Entry 9CUS (electron microscopy, 3.10 A resolution); this record covers chains C and D.

== Chain C ==
Protein: Probable multidrug resistance ABC transporter ATP-binding/permease protein YheI
Organism: Bacillus subtilis subsp. subtilis str. 168
Notes: EC 7.6.2.-
UniProt: O07550 (YHEI_BACSU); residues 2-585 here = UniProt positions 2-585
Chain sequence (607 residues; numbered -21 to 585; the number before each row is that of its first residue; numbers below 1 keep their minus sign (Met-21 is residue -21)):
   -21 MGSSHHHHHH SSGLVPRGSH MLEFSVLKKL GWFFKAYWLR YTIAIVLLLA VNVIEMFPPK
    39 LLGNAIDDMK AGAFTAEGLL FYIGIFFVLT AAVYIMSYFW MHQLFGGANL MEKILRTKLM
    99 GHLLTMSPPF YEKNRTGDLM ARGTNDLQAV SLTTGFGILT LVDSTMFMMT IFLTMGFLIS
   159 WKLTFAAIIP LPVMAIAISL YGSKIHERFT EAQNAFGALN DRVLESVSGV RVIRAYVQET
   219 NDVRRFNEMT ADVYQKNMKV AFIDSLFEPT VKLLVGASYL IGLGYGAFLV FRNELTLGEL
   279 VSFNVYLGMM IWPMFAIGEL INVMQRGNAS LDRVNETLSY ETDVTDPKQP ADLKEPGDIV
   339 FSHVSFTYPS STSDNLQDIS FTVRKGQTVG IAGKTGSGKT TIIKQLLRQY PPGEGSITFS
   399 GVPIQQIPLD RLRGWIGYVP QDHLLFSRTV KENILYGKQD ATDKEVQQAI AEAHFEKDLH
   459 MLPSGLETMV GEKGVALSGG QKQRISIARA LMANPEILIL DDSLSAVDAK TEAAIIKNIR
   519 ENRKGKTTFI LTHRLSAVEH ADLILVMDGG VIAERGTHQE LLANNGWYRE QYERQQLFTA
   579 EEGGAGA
Not modelled in the structure: -21 to 1, 577-585
Sequence notes: expression tag (-21 to 1)
Metal / ion sites: Mg2+: Thr378, Gln419 (together with ATP)
Small-molecule neighbours:
  - ADP orthovanadate (AOV): Met459, Leu460, Val473, Ala474, Leu475, Ser476, Gly477, Gly478, Gln479, Ala504
  - ATP (adenosine-5'-triphosphate): Glu110, Tyr346, Ser348, Ser349, Asn353, Lys372, Thr373, Gly374, Ser375, Gly376, Lys377, Thr378, Thr379, Tyr388, Gln419, His531
  - hoechst 33342 (HT1; 2'-(4-ethoxyphenyl)-5-(4-methyl-1-piperazinyl)-2,5'-bi-benzimidazole): Val29, Asn30, Glu33, Met34, Pro37, Asp141, Phe145, Ser280, Val283, Tyr284
Curated features (UniProtKB/Swiss-Prot):
  - binding site (ATP): Gly371 to Thr378
From the paper describing this entry:
  - binding site for hoechst 33342: Met34, Asp141, Val283, Tyr284, Met287
  - mutagenesis - D141A: decreased binding to hoechst 33342 (from molecular simulation)

== Chain D ==
Protein: Probable multidrug resistance ABC transporter ATP-binding/permease protein YheH
Organism: Bacillus subtilis subsp. subtilis str. 168
Notes: EC 7.6.2.-
UniProt: O07549 (YHEH_BACSU); numbering as in UniProt (aligned over 1-673)
Chain sequence (681 residues; numbered 1 to 681; the number before each row is that of its first residue):
     1 MKIGKTLWRY ALLYRKLLIT AVLLLTVAVG AELTGPFIGK KMIDDHILGI EKTWYEAAEK
    61 DKNAVQFHGV SYVREDRLQE PVSKAKEAHI YQVGMAFYFV DQAVSFDGNR TVSDGKLTIT
   121 NGDKSRAYAA EKLTKQELFQ FYQPEIKGMV LLICLYGGLL VFSVFFQYGQ HYLLQMSANR
   181 IIQKMRQDVF SHIQKMPIRY FDNLPAGKVV ARITNDTEAI RDLYVTVLST FVTSGIYMFG
   241 IFTALFLLDV KLAFVCLAIV PIIWLWSVIY RRYASYYNQK IRSINSDINA KMNESIQGMT
   301 IIQAFRHQKE TMREFEELNE SHFYFQNRML NLNSLMSHNL VNVIRNLAFV CLIWHFGGAS
   361 LNAAGIVSIG VLYAFVDYLN RLFQPITGIV NQFSKLELAR VSAGRVFELL EEKNTEEAGE
   421 PAKERALGRV EFRDVSFAYQ EGEEVLKHIS FTAQKGETVA LVGHTGSGKS SILNLLFRFY
   481 DAQKGDVLID GKSIYNMSRQ ELRSHMGIVL QDPYLFSGTI GSNVSLDDER MTEEEIKNAL
   541 RQVGAEPLLK KLPKGINEPV IEKGSTLSSG ERQLISFARA LAFDPAILIL DEATAHIDTE
   601 TEAVIQKALD VVKQGRTTFV IAHRLSTIRN ADQILVLDKG EIVERGNHEE LMALEGQYYQ
   661 MYELQKGQKH SIALEHHHHH H
Not modelled in the structure: 670-681
Sequence notes: expression tag (674-681)
Metal / ion sites: Mg2+: Ser470, Gln511 (together with ADP orthovanadate)
Small-molecule neighbours:
  - ADP orthovanadate (AOV): Asp202, Tyr439, Val445, His464, Thr465, Gly466, Ser467, Gly468, Lys469, Ser470, Ser471, Tyr480, Gln511, Glu592, His623
  - ATP (adenosine-5'-triphosphate): Lys551, Ser565, Thr566, Leu567, Ser568, Ser569, Gly570, Glu571, His596
  - hoechst 33342 (HT1; 2'-(4-ethoxyphenyl)-5-(4-methyl-1-piperazinyl)-2,5'-bi-benzimidazole): His338, Asp377, Arg381, Gln384, Thr387
Curated features (UniProtKB/Swiss-Prot):
  - binding site (ATP): Gly463 to Ser470
From the paper describing this entry:
  - binding site for hoechst 33342: His338, Asp377, Gln384
  - conformationally variable residues (loop rearrangement): Gln92 to Ala96, Ala103 to Phe106, Thr111 to Lys116, Thr120 to Lys124

== How chain C and chain D interact ==
Pairs across the interface - 269 pairs, chain C then chain D:
  Glu33(C) - Asn342(D)
  Glu33(C) - Arg345(D)  salt bridge
  Leu40(C) - Phe349(D)  hydrophobic
  Leu40(C) - Ile353(D)  hydrophobic
  Ile44(C) - Val376(D)  hydrophobic
  Met47(C) - Ser360(D)
  Met47(C) - Ile366(D)
  Lys48(C) - Ile366(D)
  Lys48(C) - Ile369(D)
  Lys48(C) - Tyr373(D)
  Phe52(C) - Gly357(D)
  Leu57(C) - Ile353(D)  hydrophobic
  Leu57(C) - Trp354(D)  hydrophobic
  Phe64(C) - Phe349(D)  hydrophobic
  Phe64(C) - Val350(D)  hydrophobic
  Phe64(C) - Ile353(D)  hydrophobic
  Thr68(C) - Val343(D)
  Thr68(C) - Asn346(D)  hydrogen bond
  Tyr72(C) - Leu335(D)  hydrogen bond (side chain-backbone)
  Tyr72(C) - Asn339(D)
  Tyr72(C) - Leu340(D)  hydrophobic
  Tyr72(C) - Val343(D)  hydrophobic
  Ser75(C) - Asn339(D)  hydrogen bond
  Tyr76(C) - Asn331(D)  hydrogen bond
  Tyr76(C) - Ser334(D)
  Tyr76(C) - Leu335(D)  hydrophobic
  Tyr76(C) - Asn339(D)
  Met79(C) - Asn333(D)
  Met79(C) - Ser334(D)
  Met79(C) - Ser337(D)
  Met79(C) - Asn339(D)
  His80(C) - Leu330(D)
  His80(C) - Asn331(D)
  Phe83(C) - Leu330(D)  hydrophobic
  Gly84(C) - Leu330(D)
  Asn87(C) - Gln326(D)
  Asn87(C) - Asn327(D)  hydrogen bond
  Leu88(C) - Phe323(D)  hydrophobic
  Glu90(C) - Gln326(D)  hydrogen bond
  Lys91(C) - Asn319(D)  hydrogen bond (backbone-side chain)
  Lys91(C) - Glu320(D)  salt bridge
  Lys91(C) - Phe323(D)
  Arg94(C) - Phe315(D)
  Arg94(C) - Asn319(D)  hydrogen bond
  Arg94(C) - His322(D)  hydrogen bond
  Thr95(C) - Glu316(D)  hydrogen bond
  Thr95(C) - Asn319(D)  hydrogen bond
  Met98(C) - Ser295(D)
  Met98(C) - Met312(D)  hydrophobic
  Met98(C) - Phe315(D)  hydrophobic
  Leu101(C) - Met292(D)  hydrophobic
  Leu101(C) - Ile296(D)  hydrophobic
  Leu101(C) - Met299(D)
  Leu102(C) - Met299(D)  hydrophobic
  Leu102(C) - Gln303(D)  hydrogen bond (backbone-side chain)
  Leu102(C) - Thr311(D)
  Leu102(C) - Met312(D)  hydrophobic
  Met104(C) - Gln303(D)  hydrogen bond (backbone-side chain)
  Tyr109(C) - Ile296(D)  hydrophobic
  Tyr109(C) - Met299(D)
  Glu110(C) - Ile561(D)
  Arg113(C) - Ser517(D)  hydrogen bond
  Arg113(C) - Glu562(D)  salt bridge
  Thr114(C) - Ile296(D)
  Thr114(C) - Glu562(D)
  Leu117(C) - Ile296(D)  hydrophobic
  Met118(C) - Val210(D)  hydrophobic
  Met118(C) - Asn289(D)
  Met118(C) - Met292(D)  hydrophobic
  Met118(C) - Asn293(D)
  Thr122(C) - Asn215(D)
  Thr122(C) - Asn285(D)
  Thr122(C) - Ile288(D)
  Thr122(C) - Asn289(D)  hydrogen bond
  Gln126(C) - Arg282(D)
  Phe194(C) - Arg186(D)
  Phe194(C) - Thr214(D)
  Phe194(C) - Glu218(D)
  Leu197(C) - Arg186(D)
  Leu197(C) - Thr214(D)
  Asn198(C) - Val210(D)
  Asn198(C) - Thr214(D)  hydrogen bond
  Val201(C) - Val210(D)  hydrophobic
  Val201(C) - Ile213(D)  hydrophobic
  Leu202(C) - Ala206(D)  hydrophobic
  Leu202(C) - Asn293(D)
  Glu203(C) - Ser517(D)  hydrogen bond
  Ser204(C) - Phe190(D)
  Val205(C) - Ala206(D)  hydrophobic
  Val205(C) - Val209(D)  hydrophobic
  Ser206(C) - Tyr514(D)
  Gly207(C) - Tyr514(D)
  Gly207(C) - Phe516(D)
  Val208(C) - Ile198(D)  hydrophobic
  Val208(C) - Phe201(D)  hydrophobic
  Arg209(C) - Ile198(D)
  Arg209(C) - Asp202(D)  salt bridge
  Arg209(C) - Phe479(D)
  Arg209(C) - Tyr480(D)  hydrogen bond
  Val210(C) - Leu510(D)  hydrophobic
  Val210(C) - Tyr514(D)  hydrophobic
  Val210(C) - Phe516(D)  hydrophobic
  Val210(C) - Arg579(D)
  Ile211(C) - Phe516(D)  hydrophobic
  Arg212(C) - Ile193(D)  hydrogen bond (side chain-backbone)
  Arg212(C) - Gln194(D)  hydrogen bond (side chain-backbone)
  Arg212(C) - Met196(D)  hydrogen bond (side chain-backbone)
  Arg212(C) - Pro197(D)
  Arg212(C) - Phe201(D)
  Arg212(C) - Glu416(D)  salt bridge
  Arg212(C) - Arg503(D)
  Ala213(C) - Arg503(D)
  Ala213(C) - Ile508(D)  hydrophobic
  Tyr214(C) - Ile508(D)  hydrogen bond (side chain-backbone)
  Tyr214(C) - Leu526(D)  hydrophobic
  Tyr214(C) - Arg579(D)
  Tyr214(C) - Ala580(D)
  Val215(C) - Gln500(D)
  Val215(C) - Arg503(D)
  Val215(C) - Ser504(D)
  Gln216(C) - Leu526(D)
  Gln216(C) - Asp528(D)  hydrogen bond
  Glu217(C) - Gln194(D)
  Glu217(C) - Gln500(D)
  Glu217(C) - Arg503(D)  salt bridge
  Asn219(C) - Asp527(D)
  Asn219(C) - Asp528(D)
  Asp220(C) - Phe190(D)
  Asp220(C) - Gln194(D)  hydrogen bond
  Val221(C) - Gln194(D)
  Phe224(C) - Arg186(D)
  Phe224(C) - Phe190(D)  hydrophobic
  Asn225(C) - Gln187(D)
  Thr228(C) - Gln183(D)
  Ala229(C) - Gln183(D)
  Val231(C) - Arg186(D)
  Tyr232(C) - Asn179(D)
  Tyr232(C) - Arg180(D)  hydrogen bond
  Asn235(C) - Asn179(D)
  Asn235(C) - Arg221(D)
  Met236(C) - Tyr172(D)
  Met236(C) - Gln175(D)
  Met236(C) - Met176(D)  hydrophobic
  Met236(C) - Asn179(D)
  Ala239(C) - Tyr172(D)  hydrophobic
  Ala239(C) - Gln175(D)
  Phe240(C) - Tyr168(D)  hydrogen bond (backbone-side chain)
  Phe240(C) - Tyr172(D)
  Asp242(C) - His171(D)  salt bridge
  Asp242(C) - Gln175(D)
  Ser243(C) - Tyr168(D)
  Ser243(C) - His171(D)
  Ser243(C) - Tyr172(D)
  Ser243(C) - Gln175(D)
  Leu244(C) - Tyr168(D)  hydrophobic
  Glu246(C) - Gln167(D)
  Pro247(C) - Val164(D)  hydrophobic
  Pro247(C) - Tyr168(D)
  Lys250(C) - Glu32(D)
  Lys250(C) - Leu160(D)
  Lys250(C) - Gln167(D)
  Leu251(C) - Leu160(D)
  Leu251(C) - Val164(D)  hydrophobic
  Gly254(C) - Leu160(D)
  Ala255(C) - Leu160(D)
  Leu258(C) - Tyr156(D)  hydrophobic
  Leu258(C) - Gly157(D)
  Leu261(C) - Met42(D)  hydrophobic
  Leu261(C) - Ile43(D)  hydrophobic
  Ala265(C) - Ile47(D)  hydrophobic
  Ala265(C) - Met149(D)  hydrophobic
  Val268(C) - Tyr142(D)
  Phe269(C) - Leu138(D)
  Phe269(C) - Tyr142(D)  hydrophobic
  Phe269(C) - Ile146(D)  hydrophobic
  Phe269(C) - Met149(D)  hydrophobic
  Arg270(C) - Lys135(D)
  Arg270(C) - Phe139(D)
  Asn271(C) - Met95(D)
  Leu273(C) - Gln92(D)  hydrogen bond (backbone-side chain)
  Leu273(C) - Met95(D)
  Thr274(C) - Gln92(D)
  Thr274(C) - Gly94(D)
  Thr274(C) - Met95(D)
  Leu275(C) - Ile47(D)
  Leu275(C) - Glu51(D)
  Leu275(C) - Gln92(D)
  Leu275(C) - Phe97(D)  hydrophobic
  Leu278(C) - Ile47(D)  hydrophobic
  Asn282(C) - Ile43(D)
  Trp290(C) - Gln384(D)
  Lys372(C) - Asp598(D)
  Thr373(C) - Gly570(D)
  Thr373(C) - Glu571(D)
  Thr373(C) - Ile597(D)
  Thr373(C) - Asp598(D)  hydrogen bond
  Gly374(C) - Lys551(D)  hydrogen bond (backbone-side chain)
  Gly374(C) - Glu571(D)
  Gln387(C) - Thr300(D)
  Asp408(C) - Arg306(D)  salt bridge
  Arg411(C) - Gln303(D)
  Arg411(C) - Ala304(D)
  Arg411(C) - Gln308(D)
  Gly412(C) - Arg306(D)
  Tyr416(C) - Phe305(D)
  Pro418(C) - Ile301(D)
  Gln419(C) - Ser569(D)
  Gln419(C) - His596(D)  hydrogen bond
  Asp420(C) - Ser569(D)
  Asp420(C) - Arg572(D)  salt bridge
  Leu422(C) - Gln297(D)
  Leu422(C) - Gly298(D)
  Leu422(C) - Ile301(D)  hydrophobic
  Phe424(C) - Gly298(D)
  Ser425(C) - Glu294(D)
  Arg426(C) - Lys291(D)
  Arg426(C) - Glu294(D)  salt bridge
  Arg426(C) - Glu314(D)  salt bridge
  Tyr434(C) - Phe305(D)
  Tyr434(C) - His307(D)  hydrogen bond
  Gly435(C) - Phe305(D)
  Gln437(C) - His307(D)
  Met459(C) - Gly466(D)
  Pro461(C) - Gln440(D)
  Pro461(C) - Glu443(D)
  Gly469(C) - Asp202(D)
  Glu470(C) - Asp202(D)
  Glu470(C) - Leu204(D)
  Glu470(C) - Pro205(D)
  Glu470(C) - Ala206(D)  hydrogen bond (side chain-backbone)
  Glu470(C) - Asn293(D)
  Lys471(C) - Gln297(D)
  Val473(C) - Asp202(D)
  Ser476(C) - Gly466(D)
  Gly478(C) - Thr465(D)
  Gln479(C) - Thr465(D)
  Arg482(C) - Thr465(D)
  Arg487(C) - Ile301(D)
  Arg487(C) - Phe305(D)
  Asp500(C) - His596(D)  salt bridge
  Ser503(C) - His596(D)
  Ala504(C) - Thr465(D)
  Ala504(C) - Gln511(D)
  Ala504(C) - Glu592(D)
  Ala504(C) - His623(D)
  Val505(C) - Thr465(D)
  Asp506(C) - Gly463(D)
  Asp506(C) - His464(D)
  Asp506(C) - Thr465(D)
  Asp506(C) - His623(D)  salt bridge
  Asp506(C) - Met661(D)
  Ala507(C) - Met661(D)
  Ala507(C) - Gln665(D)
  Lys508(C) - Gln660(D)  hydrogen bond
  Lys508(C) - Leu664(D)
  His531(C) - His596(D)  hydrogen bond (side chain-backbone)
  His531(C) - Asp598(D)
  Arg532(C) - Gln665(D)
  Trp565(C) - Glu600(D)  hydrogen bond
  Gln569(C) - Thr599(D)
  Gln569(C) - Glu600(D)
  Arg572(C) - Thr599(D)
  Gln573(C) - Thr599(D)  hydrogen bond
  Gln574(C) - Lys666(D)
  Gln574(C) - Gly667(D)  hydrogen bond (backbone-backbone)
  Phe576(C) - Ser626(D)
  Phe576(C) - Tyr662(D)  hydrogen bond (backbone-side chain)
  Phe576(C) - Gln665(D)
  Phe576(C) - Lys666(D)
Also at the interface, not in a pair above, chain C (154 interface residues in all): Ile61, Leu67, Val71, Leu97, Gly99, Thr103, Gly121, Asn123, Asp199, Arg222, Arg223, Tyr257, Ser348, Ser351, Gly371, Asp456, Gly477, Lys480, Ala488, Thr509, Glu510
Also at the interface, not in a pair above, chain D (177 interface residues in all): Pro36, Gly39, His46, Ala96, Thr134, Glu145, Ile153, Gln170, Ser191, Lys195, Gly207, Ile302, Phe356, Pro421, Phe477, Met506, Gly507, Asp512, Lys563, Thr566, Ser568, Ser576, Phe583, Ala595, Thr601, Ala603, Arg624, Gln657, Lys669
The authors on this interface:
  - residue pairs: Glu33(C)-Arg345(D) (salt bridge)

== In short ==
154 residues of chain C and 177 residues of chain D are in contact, with 38 hydrogen bonds and 13 salt
bridges. Among the polar pairs are Glu33(C)-Arg345(D), Lys91(C)-Glu320(D) and Arg113(C)-Glu562(D). The authors
report a salt bridge between Glu33(C) and Arg345(D). The paper reports a binding site for hoechst 33342 at
Met34(C), Asp141(C) and His338(D) among others; D141A of chain C reduces binding to hoechst 33342.
Chain C is Probable multidrug resistance ABC transporter ATP-binding/permease protein YheI and chain D is
Probable multidrug resistance ABC transporter ATP-binding/permease protein YheH, both from Bacillus subtilis
subsp. subtilis str. 168; the structure, BmrCD in the outward-facing conformation bound to Hoechsts, was
determined by electron microscopy together with 9CUP and 9CUR from the same study.
